PDB entry 5FNV | X-ray diffraction, 2.61 A resolution | chains B and C of the 6 polymer chains in the assembly

== Chain B ==
Name: Tubulin beta chain
Source organism: Rattus norvegicus
Reference sequence: P02554 (TBB_PIG); residue numbers follow UniProt; this construct covers 1-445
Amino-acid sequence (445 residues; row label = number of the first residue in the row):
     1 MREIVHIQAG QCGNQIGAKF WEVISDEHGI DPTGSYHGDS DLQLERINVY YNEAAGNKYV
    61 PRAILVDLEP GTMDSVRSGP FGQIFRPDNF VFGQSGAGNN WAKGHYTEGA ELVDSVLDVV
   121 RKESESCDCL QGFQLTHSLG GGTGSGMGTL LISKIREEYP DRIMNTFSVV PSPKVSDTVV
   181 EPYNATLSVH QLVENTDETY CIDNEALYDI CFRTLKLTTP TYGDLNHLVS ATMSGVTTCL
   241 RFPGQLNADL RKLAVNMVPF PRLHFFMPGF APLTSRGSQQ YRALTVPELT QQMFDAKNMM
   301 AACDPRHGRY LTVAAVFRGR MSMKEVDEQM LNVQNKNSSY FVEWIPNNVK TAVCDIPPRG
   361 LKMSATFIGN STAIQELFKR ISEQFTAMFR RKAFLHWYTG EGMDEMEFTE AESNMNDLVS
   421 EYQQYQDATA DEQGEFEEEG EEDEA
Unresolved in the structure: 1, 54-57, 276-279, 429-445
Bound ions: Mg2+: Gln-11 (together with GDP); Ca2+ near Glu-111 (its only coordinating residue here)
Residues lining bound ligands: GDP (guanosine-5'-diphosphate): Ala-9, Gly-10, Gln-11, Cys-12, Gln-15, Ile-16, Asp-67, Asn-99, Ser-138, Gly-140, Gly-141, Gly-142, Thr-143, Gly-144, Val-169, Pro-171, Val-175, Asp-177, Glu-181, Asn-204, Leu-207, Tyr-222, Leu-225, Asn-226
Swiss-Prot annotation at these positions:
  - motif: Met-1 to Ile-4 (MREI motif)
  - binding site (GTP): Gln-11, Glu-69, Ser-138, Gly-142, Thr-143, Gly-144, Asn-204, Asn-226
  - binding site (Mg(2+)): Glu-69
  - modified residue: Ser-40 (Phosphoserine), Lys-58 (N6-acetyllysine), Ser-172 (Phosphoserine), Thr-285 (Phosphothreonine), Thr-290 (Phosphothreonine), Arg-318 (Omega-N-methylarginine), Glu-438 (5-glutamyl polyglutamate)
  - cross-link (Glycyl lysine isopeptide (Lys-Gly)): Lys-58 (interchain with G-Cter in ubiquitin), Lys-324 (interchain with G-Cter in ubiquitin)
  - natural variant: His-37 (H37V: In 2nd form), Asn-48 (N48S: In 2nd form), Ala-55 to Asn-57 (sequence variant, change not given here; In 2nd form), Ser-275 (S275A: In 2nd form)

== Chain C ==
Name: Tubulin alpha-1B chain
Source organism: Gallus gallus
Reference sequence: Q2XVP4 (TBA1B_PIG); residue numbers follow UniProt; this construct covers 1-451
Amino-acid sequence (451 residues; row label = number of the first residue in the row):
     1 MRECISIHVG QAGVQIGNAC WELYCLEHGI QPDGQMPSDK TIGGGDDSFN TFFSETGAGK
    61 HVPRAVFVDL EPTVIDEVRT GTYRQLFHPE QLITGKEDAA NNYARGHYTI GKEIIDLVLD
   121 RIRKLADQCT GLQGFLVFHS FGGGTGSGFT SLLMERLSVD YGKKSKLEFS IYPAPQVSTA
   181 VVEPYNSILT THTTLEHSDC AFMVDNEAIY DICRRNLDIE RPTYTNLNRL ISQIVSSITA
   241 SLRFDGALNV DLTEFQTNLV PYPRIHFPLA TYAPVISAEK AYHEQLSVAE ITNACFEPAN
   301 QMVKCDPRHG KYMACCLLYR GDVVPKDVNA AIATIKTKRS IQFVDWCPTG FKVGINYQPP
   361 TVVPGGDLAK VQRAVCMLSN TTAIAEAWAR LDHKFDLMYA KRAFVHWYVG EGMEEGEFSE
   421 AREDMAALEK DYEEVGVDSV EGEGEEEGEE Y
Unresolved in the structure: 440-451
Covalently attached groups: pironetin (X3H) linked to Cys-316
Bound ions: Ca2+: Asp-39, Thr-41, Gly-44, Glu-55
Residues lining bound ligands:
  - GTP (guanosine-5'-triphosphate): Gly-10, Gln-11, Ala-12, Gln-15, Ile-16, Asp-69, Asp-98, Ala-99, Ala-100, Asn-101, Asn-102, Ser-140, Gly-142, Gly-143, Gly-144, Thr-145, Gly-146, Ile-171, Pro-173, Val-177, Ser-178, Thr-179, Glu-183, Asn-206, Tyr-224, Leu-227, Asn-228, Ile-231
  - pironetin (X3H): Cys-4, Gly-134, Phe-135, Leu-136, Leu-167, Phe-202, Ser-237, Ile-238, Ser-241, Leu-242, Leu-248, Leu-252, Phe-255, Leu-317, Leu-318, Gly-354, Cys-376, Met-377, Leu-378
Swiss-Prot annotation at these positions:
  - motif: Met-1 to Cys-4 (MREC motif)
  - active site: Glu-254
  - binding site (GTP): Gly-10, Gln-11, Ala-12, Gln-15, Glu-71, Ala-99, Ser-140, Gly-143, Gly-144, Thr-145, Gly-146, Thr-179, Glu-183, Asn-206, Tyr-224, Asn-228, Leu-252
  - binding site (Mg(2+)): Glu-71
  - site: Tyr-451 (Involved in polymerization)
  - modified residue: Lys-40 (N6,N6,N6-trimethyllysine), Ser-48 (Phosphoserine), Ser-232 (Phosphoserine), Tyr-282 (3'-nitrotyrosine), Arg-339 (Omega-N-methylarginine), Ser-439 (Phosphoserine), Glu-443 (5-glutamyl polyglutamate), Glu-445 (5-glutamyl polyglutamate), Tyr-451 (3'-nitrotyrosine)
  - cross-link (Glycyl lysine isopeptide (Lys-Gly)): Lys-326 (interchain with G-Cter in ubiquitin), Lys-370 (interchain with G-Cter in ubiquitin)
From the paper describing this entry:
  - binding site for pironetin: Cys-4, Gly-134, Leu-167, Leu-242, Phe-255, Cys-316, Leu-378
  - conformationally variable residues (loop rearrangement, side-chain flip): Phe-244 to Leu-259, Cys-316, Leu-318
  - catalytic residues: Glu-254 (citing earlier work)

== Chain B / chain C interface ==
Pairs across the interface (46):
  Glu-69(B) with Asn-249(C); Val-250(C), hydrogen bond (side chain-backbone)
  Gln-94(B) with Met-1(C); Val-250(C)
  Ser-95(B) with Asp-251(C)
  Ala-97(B) with Asp-251(C)
  Gly-98(B) with Asp-251(C); Glu-254(C)
  Asn-99(B) with Glu-254(C)
  Lys-103(B) with Asp-251(C), salt bridge; Thr-253(C), hydrogen bond
  Asp-177(B) with Asn-258(C); Lys-352(C), hydrogen bond (backbone-side chain)
  Thr-178(B) with Asn-258(C), hydrogen bond
  Val-179(B) with Thr-257(C); Pro-348(C), hydrophobic
  Val-180(B) with Thr-257(C)
  Thr-218(B) with Lys-326(C)
  Thr-219(B) with Lys-326(C); Asn-329(C)
  Ala-387(B) with Trp-346(C)
  Met-388(B) with Trp-346(C)
  Arg-390(B) with Asp-345(C), salt bridge; Ser-439(C), hydrogen bond (side chain-backbone)
  Arg-391(B) with Tyr-262(C), hydrogen bond (backbone-side chain); Asp-345(C), salt bridge; Trp-346(C); Glu-434(C), hydrogen bond (side chain-backbone); Val-435(C); Val-437(C), hydrogen bond (side chain-backbone); Asp-438(C); Ser-439(C), hydrogen bond (side chain-backbone)
  Lys-392(B) with Tyr-262(C)
  Ala-393(B) with Pro-261(C); Tyr-262(C); Trp-346(C), hydrophobic
  Phe-394(B) with Thr-257(C); Asn-258(C); Val-260(C); Pro-261(C), hydrogen bond (backbone-backbone)
  His-396(B) with Val-260(C); Tyr-262(C); Pro-263(C)
  Trp-397(B) with Gln-256(C); Thr-257(C); Val-260(C), hydrogen bond (side chain-backbone)
Interface residues without a listed pair, chain B (24 interface residues in all): Pro-70, Gly-96
Interface residues without a listed pair, chain C (26 interface residues in all): Leu-248, Pro-325
From the paper, about this interface:
  - residue pairs: Glu-69(B)/Val-250(C) (hydrogen bond), Lys-103(B)/Asp-251(C) (salt bridge)

== In short ==
24 residues of chain B face 26 of chain C across their interface; the contacts include 11 hydrogen bonds and 3
salt bridges. Polar contacts include Lys-103(B)/Asp-251(C), Arg-390(B)/Asp-345(C) and Arg-391(B)/Asp-345(C).
The authors report a hydrogen bond between Glu-69(B) and Val-250(C); a salt bridge between Lys-103(B) and
Asp-251(C). From the paper: the catalytic residue Glu-254(C); a binding site for pironetin at Cys-4(C),
Gly-134(C) and Leu-167(C) among others.
Chain B is Tubulin beta chain (Rattus norvegicus) and chain C is Tubulin alpha-1B chain (Gallus gallus); the
structure, a new complex structure of tubulin with an alpha-beta unsaturated lactone, was determined by X-ray
diffraction together with 5JQG from the same study.
